Entry 3PJ7 (X-ray diffraction, 1.85 A resolution); this record covers chains B and C of the 4 polymer chains in the assembly.

Chain B (and C):
Name: Red fluorescent protein eqFP578
From: Entacmaea quadricolor
Notes: chain C of this document is another copy of the same molecule, construct and numbering; everything in this record applies to it too
Chain sequence (229 residues; row label = number of the first residue in the row; note: 2 numbers in that range are skipped by the numbering (no residue carries them; nothing is unmodelled there)):
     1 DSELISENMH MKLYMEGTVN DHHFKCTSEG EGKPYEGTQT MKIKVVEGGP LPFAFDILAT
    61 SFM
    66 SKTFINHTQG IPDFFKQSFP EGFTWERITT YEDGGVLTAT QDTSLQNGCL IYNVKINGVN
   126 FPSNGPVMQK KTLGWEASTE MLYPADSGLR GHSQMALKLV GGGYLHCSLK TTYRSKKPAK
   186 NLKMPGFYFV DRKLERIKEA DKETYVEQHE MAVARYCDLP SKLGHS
Not modelled in the structure: 1-2, 228-231 (chain C: 1-2, 229-231)
Modified / non-standard residues: Met63 ({(4Z)-4-(4-hydroxybenzylidene)-2-[3-(methylthio)propanimidoyl]-5-oxo-4,5-dihydro-1H-imidazol-1-yl}acetic acid; NRQ)
Covalently attached groups: covalent link Met63-Ser66

Chain B / chain C interface:
Contacting residue pairs (52; chain B residue first):
  Glu141(B) - Phe192(C)
  Ala142(B) - Phe194(C)
  Ala142(B) - Cys222(C)  hydrophobic
  Met146(B) - Gln159(C)
  Tyr148(B) - Tyr169(C)  hydrophobic
  Tyr148(B) - His171(C)
  His157(B) - Gln159(C)
  His157(B) - His171(C)  hydrogen bond
  Ser158(B) - Gln159(C)
  Gln159(B) - Met146(C)
  Gln159(B) - His157(C)
  Gln159(B) - Ser158(C)  hydrogen bond (side chain-backbone)
  Gln159(B) - Gln159(C)
  Ala161(B) - Phe192(C)  hydrophobic
  Tyr169(B) - Tyr148(C)  hydrophobic
  Tyr169(B) - Phe192(C)
  His171(B) - Tyr148(C)
  His171(B) - His157(C)
  Phe192(B) - Glu141(C)
  Phe192(B) - Ala161(C)  hydrophobic
  Phe192(B) - Tyr169(C)
  Phe194(B) - Ala142(C)
  Asp196(B) - Leu224(C)
  Arg197(B) - Leu224(C)
  Lys198(B) - Cys222(C)
  Lys198(B) - Leu224(C)  hydrogen bond (side chain-backbone)
  Lys198(B) - Pro225(C)
  Lys198(B) - Ser226(C)
  Glu200(B) - Ser226(C)  hydrogen bond
  Glu200(B) - Lys227(C)  hydrogen bond (side chain-backbone)
  Glu200(B) - Leu228(C)
  Arg201(B) - Leu228(C)
  Ile202(B) - Lys227(C)
  Ile202(B) - Leu228(C)  hydrophobic
  His214(B) - Lys227(C)
  Met216(B) - Leu224(C)
  Met216(B) - Pro225(C)
  Arg220(B) - Arg220(C)
  Cys222(B) - Ala142(C)  hydrophobic
  Cys222(B) - Lys198(C)
  Leu224(B) - Asp196(C)
  Leu224(B) - Arg197(C)
  Leu224(B) - Lys198(C)  hydrogen bond (backbone-side chain)
  Leu224(B) - Met216(C)
  Leu224(B) - Val218(C)  hydrophobic
  Pro225(B) - Lys198(C)
  Pro225(B) - Met216(C)  hydrophobic
  Ser226(B) - Lys198(C)
  Ser226(B) - Glu200(C)  hydrogen bond
  Lys227(B) - Glu200(C)  hydrogen bond (backbone-side chain)
  Lys227(B) - Ile202(C)
  Lys227(B) - His214(C)
Interface residues without a listed pair, chain B (29 interface residues in all): Ser143, Thr144, Met160
Interface residues without a listed pair, chain C (30 interface residues in all): Ser143, Thr144, Met160

Overview:
The interface between chain B and chain C involves 29 residues on one side and 30 on the other, with 8
hydrogen bonds. Polar pairs include His157(B)-His171(C), Gln159(B)-Ser158(C) and Lys198(B)-Leu224(C).
Chain B and chain C are both Red fluorescent protein eqFP578 (Entacmaea quadricolor); the structure, Crystal
structure of far-red fluorescent protein Katushka crystallized at pH 8.5, was determined by X-ray diffraction
together with 3PIB, 3PJ5 and 3PJB from the same study.
